PDB entry 3U8O | X-ray diffraction, 1.28 A resolution | chains H and I of the 3 polymer chains in the assembly

Chain H:
Molecule: Thrombin heavy chain
Source organism: Homo sapiens
Notes: EC 3.4.21.5
UniProt: P00734 (THRB_HUMAN); residues 321-579 here correspond to UniProt positions 364-622 (UniProt number = residue number + 43)
Sequence (259 residues; row label = number of the first residue in the row):
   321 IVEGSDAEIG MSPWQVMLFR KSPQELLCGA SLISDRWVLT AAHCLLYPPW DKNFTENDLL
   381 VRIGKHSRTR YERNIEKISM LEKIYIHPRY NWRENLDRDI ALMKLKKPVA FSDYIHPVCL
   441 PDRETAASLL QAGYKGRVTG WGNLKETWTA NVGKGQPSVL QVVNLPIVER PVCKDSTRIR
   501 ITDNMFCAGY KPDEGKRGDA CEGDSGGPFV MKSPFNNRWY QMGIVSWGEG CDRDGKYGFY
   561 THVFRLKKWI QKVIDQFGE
Not modelled in the structure: 467-474
Cystine bridges: Cys348-Cys364, Cys493-Cys507, Cys521-Cys551
Glycans and other covalent adducts: N-acetylglucosamine (NAG) linked to Asn373
Bound ions: Na+: Arg553, Lys556
UniProt features mapped onto this chain:
  - region: Ala508 to Val530 (High affinity receptor-binding region which is also known as the TP508 peptide)
  - active site (Charge relay system): His363, Asp419, Ser525
  - glycosylation: Asn373 (N-linked (GlcNAc...) (complex) asparagine)

Chain I:
Molecule: D-phe-pro-D-arg-D-thr derived direct thrombin inhibitor
Sequence (5 residues; each row starts with the number of its first residue):
     1 FPRTX
Modified positions: Phe1 (D-phenylalanine; DPN); Arg3 (D-arginine; DAR); Thr4 (D-threonine; DTH); NH2 (amino group) at position 5

Interface between chain H and chain I:
Contacting residue pairs (32):
  Cys348(H) - Thr4(I)
  His363(H) - Pro2(I)
  His363(H) - Arg3(I)  hydrogen bond (side chain-backbone)
  His363(H) - Thr4(I)  hydrogen bond (side chain-backbone)
  Tyr367(H) - Pro2(I)
  Trp370(H) - Pro2(I)
  Trp370(H) - Thr4(I)
  Lys372(H) - Thr4(I)
  Glu414(H) - Phe1(I)
  Asn415(H) - Phe1(I)
  Leu416(H) - Phe1(I)
  Leu416(H) - Pro2(I)  hydrophobic
  Asp519(H) - Arg3(I)
  Ala520(H) - Arg3(I)
  Cys521(H) - Arg3(I)
  Glu522(H) - Arg3(I)
  Glu522(H) - Thr4(I)
  Glu522(H) - NH2_5(I)
  Gly523(H) - Thr4(I)  hydrogen bond (backbone-backbone)
  Gly523(H) - NH2_5(I)
  Ser525(H) - Arg3(I)
  Ser525(H) - Thr4(I)  hydrogen bond (side chain-backbone)
  Val545(H) - Arg3(I)
  Ser546(H) - Pro2(I)
  Ser546(H) - Arg3(I)  hydrogen bond (backbone-backbone)
  Trp547(H) - Phe1(I)
  Trp547(H) - Arg3(I)
  Gly548(H) - Phe1(I)  hydrogen bond (backbone-backbone)
  Gly548(H) - Arg3(I)
  Gly550(H) - Arg3(I)
  Cys551(H) - Arg3(I)
  Gly558(H) - Arg3(I)
Also at the interface, not in a pair above, chain H (24 interface residues in all): Leu347, Cys364, Ile499

In short:
Chain H and chain I form an interface of 24 and 5 residues respectively; the contacts include 6 hydrogen
bonds. Polar contacts include His363(H)-Arg3(I), His363(H)-Thr4(I) and Ser525(H)-Thr4(I). Covalently linked
N-acetylglucosamine: at Asn373(H). UniProt lists 3 active-site residues on chain H.
Chain H is Thrombin heavy chain (Homo sapiens) and chain I is D-phe-pro-D-arg-D-thr derived direct thrombin
inhibitor; the structure, Human thrombin complexed with D-Phe-Pro-D-Arg-D-Thr, was determined by X-ray
diffraction (same publication as 3U8R, 3U69 and 3U8T).
